5LRK - chains A and F; structure by X-ray diffraction, 2.30 A resolution.

== Chain A ==
Name: Carboxypeptidase B
From: Sus scrofa
Notes: EC 3.4.17.2
UniProt: P09955 (CBPB1_PIG); the construct lacks a stretch of the UniProt sequence, so the offset changes along the chain: 4-188 = UniProt 111-295; 189-308 = UniProt 297-416
Chain sequence (306 residues; row label = number of the first residue in the row):
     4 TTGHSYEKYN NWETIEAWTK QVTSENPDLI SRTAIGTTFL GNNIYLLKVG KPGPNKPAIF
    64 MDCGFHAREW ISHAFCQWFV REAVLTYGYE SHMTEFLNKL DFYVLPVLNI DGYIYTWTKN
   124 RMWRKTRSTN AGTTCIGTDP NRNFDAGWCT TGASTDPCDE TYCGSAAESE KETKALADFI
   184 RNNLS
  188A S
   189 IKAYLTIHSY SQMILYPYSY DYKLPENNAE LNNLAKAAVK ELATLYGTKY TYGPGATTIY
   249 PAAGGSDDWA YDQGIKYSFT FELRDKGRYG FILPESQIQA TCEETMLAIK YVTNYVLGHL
Not modelled in the structure: 4-5
Disulfide bonds: Cys66-Cys79, Cys138-Cys161, Cys152-Cys166
Metal / ion sites: Zn2+: His69, Glu72, His196
Reported in the primary citation:
  - specificity-determining residues: Ser207, Gly243, Asp255 (proposed by the authors, not directly observed)

== Chain F ==
Name: Anabaenopeptin F
From: Planktothrix rubescens
Chain sequence (6 residues; each row starts with the number of its first residue):
     1 XKXXAF
Covalent attachments: covalent link Lys2-Phe6
Modified / non-standard residues: 73N ((2S)-5-carbamimidamido-2-(carboxyamino)pentanoic acid) at position 1, IIL (iso-isoleucine) at position 3, 73O ((2S)-2-azanyl-4-(4-hydroxyphenyl)butanoic acid) at position 4; Lys2 (D-lysine; DLY); Ala5 (N-methyl-L-alanine; MAA)

== Chain A / chain F interface ==
Contacting residue pairs (28; chain A residue first):
  His69(A) with 73N_1(F)
  Arg71(A) with Lys2(F), hydrogen bond (side chain-backbone); 73O_4(F)
  Glu72(A) with Lys2(F)
  Met125(A) with 73O_4(F)
  Arg127(A) with 73N_1(F), hydrogen bond (side chain-backbone); Lys2(F), hydrogen bond (side chain-backbone); IIL_3(F)
  Asn144(A) with 73N_1(F)
  Arg145(A) with 73N_1(F); IIL_3(F)
  Glu163(A) with IIL_3(F); 73O_4(F), hydrogen bond (side chain-backbone)
  Thr164(A) with IIL_3(F)
  Ser197(A) with Lys2(F)
  Tyr198(A) with Lys2(F)
  Ser199(A) with Lys2(F)
  Ser207(A) with 73N_1(F)
  Tyr248(A) with 73N_1(F), hydrogen bond (side chain-backbone); Lys2(F), hydrogen bond (side chain-backbone); IIL_3(F), hydrogen bond (side chain-backbone); Phe6(F), hydrophobic
  Ala250(A) with 73N_1(F)
  Gly253(A) with 73N_1(F)
  Asp255(A) with 73N_1(F)
  Thr268(A) with 73N_1(F)
  Glu270(A) with 73N_1(F), hydrogen bond (side chain-backbone)
  Phe279(A) with Lys2(F)
Also at the interface, not in a pair above, chain A (24 interface residues in all): His196, Leu203, Ile247, Asp256

== Summary ==
Chain A and chain F form an interface of 24 and 5 residues respectively, with 8 hydrogen bonds. Polar pairs
include Arg71(A)-Lys2(F), Arg127(A)-73N_1(F) and Arg127(A)-Lys2(F). The Zn2+ site is built by His69(A),
Glu72(A) and His196(A). The paper reports specificity determinants Ser207(A), Gly243(A) and Asp255(A).
Chain A is Carboxypeptidase B (Sus scrofa) and chain F is Anabaenopeptin F (Planktothrix rubescens); the
structure, Crystal structure of the porcine carboxypeptidase B - Anabaenopeptin F complex, was determined by
X-ray diffraction, deposited together with 5LRG and 5LRJ.
